Entry 6OO9 (X-ray diffraction, 2.25 A resolution); this record covers chain A.

# Chain A
Name: Cytochrome P450 3A4
From: Homo sapiens
Notes: EC 1.14.14.-, 1.14.14.56, 1.14.14.73, 1.14.14.55
Reference sequence: P08684 (CP3A4_HUMAN); aligned to UniProt positions 1-483 over residues 21-503 (the alignment contains insertions or deletions, so no single offset holds)
Amino-acid sequence (487 residues; numbered 21 to 507; the number before each row is that of its first residue):
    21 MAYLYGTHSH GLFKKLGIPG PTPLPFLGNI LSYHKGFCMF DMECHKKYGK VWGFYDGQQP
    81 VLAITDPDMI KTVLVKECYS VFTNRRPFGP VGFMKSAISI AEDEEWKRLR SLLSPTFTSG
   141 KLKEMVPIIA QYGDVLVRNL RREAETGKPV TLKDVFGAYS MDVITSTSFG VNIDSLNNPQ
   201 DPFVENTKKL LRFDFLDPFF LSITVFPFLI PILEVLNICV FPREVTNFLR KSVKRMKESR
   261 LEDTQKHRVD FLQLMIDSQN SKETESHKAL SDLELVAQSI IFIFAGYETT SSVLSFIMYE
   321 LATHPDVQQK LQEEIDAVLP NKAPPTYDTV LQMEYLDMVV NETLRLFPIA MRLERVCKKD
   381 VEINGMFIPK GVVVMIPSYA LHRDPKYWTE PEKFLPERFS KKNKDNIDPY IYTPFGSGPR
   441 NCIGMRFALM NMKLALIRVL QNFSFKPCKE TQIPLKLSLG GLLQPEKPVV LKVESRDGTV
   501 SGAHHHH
Unresolved in the structure: 21-25, 262-267, 281-285, 497-507
Construct notes: expression tag (504-507)
Bound ions: heme Fe near Cys-442 (its only coordinating residue here)
Ligand contacts:
  - heme (HEM): Arg-105, Ile-118, Ser-119, Trp-126, Arg-130, Phe-137, Phe-302, Ala-305, Gly-306, Thr-309, Thr-310, Val-313, Leu-364, Ile-369, Ala-370, Leu-373, Arg-375, Pro-434, Phe-435, Gly-436, Ser-437, Arg-440, Asn-441, Cys-442, Ile-443, Gly-444, Phe-447, Ala-448, Met-452
  - MWV ((1S,2S)-2-(2-{[3-(1H-benzimidazol-2-yl)propyl](methyl)amino}ethyl)-6-fluoro-1-(propan-2-yl)-1,2,3,4-tetrahydronaphthalen-2-yl methoxyacetate): Phe-57, Arg-105, Arg-106, Phe-108, Ser-119, Arg-212, Phe-213, Phe-215, Ile-301, Phe-304, Ala-305, Thr-309, Ile-369, Ala-370, Met-371, Arg-372, Glu-374, Gly-481, Leu-482
Reported in the primary citation:
  - binding site for MWV: Phe-57, Arg-212, Phe-215, Ile-301, Phe-304, Ala-305, Met-371

# Summary
Ligands of chain A: heme and compound MWV. From the paper: a binding site for MWV at Phe-57, Arg-212 and
Phe-215 among others.
Chain A is Cytochrome P450 3A4 (Homo sapiens); the structure, Human CYP3A4 bound to a drug mibefradil, was
determined by X-ray diffraction together with 6OOA and 6OOB from the same study.
